Entry 1UCC (X-ray diffraction, 1.77 A resolution); this record covers chain A.

Chain A:
Molecule: Ribonuclease MC
Source organism: Momordica charantia
Notes: EC 3.1.27.1
UniProtKB: P23540 (RNMC_MOMCH); aligned to UniProt positions 1-190 over residues 1-190 (the alignment contains insertions or deletions, so no single offset holds)
Amino-acid sequence (190 residues; numbered 1 to 190; the number before each row is that of its first residue):
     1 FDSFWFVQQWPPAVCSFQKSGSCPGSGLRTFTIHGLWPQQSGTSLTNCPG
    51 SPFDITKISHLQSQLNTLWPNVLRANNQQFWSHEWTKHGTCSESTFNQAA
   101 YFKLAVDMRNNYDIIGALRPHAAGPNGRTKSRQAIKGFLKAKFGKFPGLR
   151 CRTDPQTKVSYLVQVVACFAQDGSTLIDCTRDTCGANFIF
Swiss-Prot annotation at these positions:
  - active site: H34 (Proton donor)
  - binding site (RNA): Q9, H34
  - site: V166 (Involved in thermostability)
Disulfide bonds: C15-C23, C48-C91, C151-C184, C168-C179
Small-molecule neighbours: 3'-uridinemonophosphate (U3P): Q9, H34, P70, N71, V72, L73, F80, H83, E84, K87

Summary:
Ligands of chain A: 3'-uridinemonophosphate. UniProt lists active-site residue H34 and RNA-binding residues Q9
and H34.
Chain A is Ribonuclease MC (Momordica charantia); the structure, Crystal structure of the Ribonuclease MC1
from bitter gourd seeds complexed with 3'-UMP, was determined by X-ray diffraction (same publication as 1UCA).
